PDB entry 6KDM | X-ray diffraction, 2.32 A resolution | chains B and E of the 3 polymer chains in the assembly

Chain B:
Molecule: HIV-1 RT p51 subunit
Source organism: Human immunodeficiency virus type 1
UniProt: P12497 (POL_HV1N5); residues 1-428 here correspond to UniProt positions 588-1015 (UniProt number = residue number + 587)
Amino-acid sequence (444 residues; numbered -15 to 428; the number before each row is that of its first residue; numbers below 1 keep their minus sign (Met-15 is residue -15)):
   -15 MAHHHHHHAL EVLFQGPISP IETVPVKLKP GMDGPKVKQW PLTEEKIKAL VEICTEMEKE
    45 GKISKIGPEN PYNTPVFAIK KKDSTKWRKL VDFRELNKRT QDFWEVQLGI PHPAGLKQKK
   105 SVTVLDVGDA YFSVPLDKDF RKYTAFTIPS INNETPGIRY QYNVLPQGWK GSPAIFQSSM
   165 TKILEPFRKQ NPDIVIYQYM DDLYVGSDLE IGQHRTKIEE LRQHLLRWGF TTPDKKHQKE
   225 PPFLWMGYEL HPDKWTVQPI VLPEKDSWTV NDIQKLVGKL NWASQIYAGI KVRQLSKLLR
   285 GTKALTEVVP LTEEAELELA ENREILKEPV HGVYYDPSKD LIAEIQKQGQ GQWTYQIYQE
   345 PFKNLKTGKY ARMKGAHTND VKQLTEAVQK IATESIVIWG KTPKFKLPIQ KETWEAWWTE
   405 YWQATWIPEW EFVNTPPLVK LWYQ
Disordered / not traced: -15 to 4, 214-230, 428
Differences from the reference sequence: expression tag (-15 to 0); engineered mutation Ser162 (Cys749 in P12497), Ser280 (Cys867 in P12497)
UniProt features mapped onto this chain:
  - region: Phe227 to His235 (RT 'primer grip')
  - motif: Trp398 to Trp414 (Tryptophan repeat motif)
  - binding site (Mg(2+)): Asp110, Asp185, Asp186
  - site (Essential for RT p66/p51 heterodimerization): Trp401, Trp414

Chain E:
Molecule: DNA/RNA
Sequence (38 nucleotides; each row starts with the number of its first residue; numbers below 1 keep their minus sign (DT-4 is residue -4)):
    -4 TAATCGCCCC CCTTCGGTGC TTTGCACCGA AGGGGGGC
Disordered / not traced: -4 to -2
Modified residues: OMC (o2'-methylycytidine-5'-monophosphate) at position 2; OMC (o2'-methylycytidine-5'-monophosphate) at position 4
Small-molecule neighbours: Entecavir 5'-triphosphate (ET9; [[(1R,3S,5S)-3-(2-azanyl-6-oxidanylidene-3H-purin-9-yl)-2-methylidene-5-oxidanyl-cyclopentyl]methoxy-oxidanyl-phosphory l] phosphono hydrogen phosphate): DC0, DG1, DC33

Interface between chain B and chain E:
Pairs across the interface (4):
  Lys22(B) with OMC_4(E), salt bridge to the phosphate
  Trp266(B) with DT16(E), base contact
  Gln269(B) with DT16(E), hydrogen bond to the base
  Lys395(B) with DG24(E), salt bridge to the phosphate
Interface residues without a listed pair, chain B (6 interface residues in all): Phe346, Asn418
Interface residues without a listed pair, chain E (5 interface residues in all): DC22, DC23

Overview:
6 residues of chain B and 5 residues of chain E are in contact, with 1 hydrogen bond and 2 salt bridges. Polar
contacts include Gln269(B)-DT16(E), Lys22(B)-OMC_4(E) and Lys395(B)-DG24(E). Bound to chain E: Entecavir
5'-triphosphate. Curated annotation (UniProt) lists 3 Mg2+-binding residues on chain B.
Here chain B is HIV-1 RT p51 subunit (Human immunodeficiency virus type 1) and chain E is DNA/RNA. Entry 6KDM
(HIV-1 reverse transcriptase with Q151M/Y115F/F116Y:DNA:entecavir 5'-triphosphate ternary complex) was
determined by X-ray diffraction, deposited together with 6KDJ, 6KDK, 6KDN and 6KDO.
